7CAG - chains C and D of the 5 polymer chains in the assembly; structure by electron microscopy, 3.78 A resolution.

== Chain C (and D) ==
Molecule: ABC transporter, ATP-binding protein SugC
Source organism: Mycolicibacterium smegmatis (strain ATCC 700084 / mc(2)155)
Notes: chain D of this document is another copy of the same molecule, construct and numbering; everything in this record applies to it too
UniProt: A0R2C0 (A0R2C0_MYCS2); numbering as in UniProt (aligned over 1-406)
Chain sequence (406 residues; numbered 1 to 406; the number before each row is that of its first residue):
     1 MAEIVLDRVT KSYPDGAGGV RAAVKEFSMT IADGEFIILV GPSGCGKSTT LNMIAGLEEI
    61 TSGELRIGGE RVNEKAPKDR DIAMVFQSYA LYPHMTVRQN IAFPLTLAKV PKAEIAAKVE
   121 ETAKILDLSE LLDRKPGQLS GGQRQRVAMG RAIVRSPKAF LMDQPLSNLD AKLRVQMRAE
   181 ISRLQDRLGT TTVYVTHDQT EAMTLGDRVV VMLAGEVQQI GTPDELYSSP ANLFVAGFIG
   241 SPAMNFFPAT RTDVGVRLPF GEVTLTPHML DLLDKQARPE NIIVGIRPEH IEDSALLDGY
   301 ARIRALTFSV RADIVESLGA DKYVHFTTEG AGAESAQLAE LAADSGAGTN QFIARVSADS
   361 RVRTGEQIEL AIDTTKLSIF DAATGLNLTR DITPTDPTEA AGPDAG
Disordered / not traced: 1, 15-21, 329-349, 392-406
Construct notes: engineered mutation Gln164 (Glu in A0R2C0)
Ion coordination: Mg2+: Ser48, Gln87 (together with ATP)
Small-molecule neighbours:
  - ATP (adenosine-5'-triphosphate): Leu131, Arg134, Gly137, Gln138, Leu139, Ser140, Gly141, Gly142, Gln143, Asn168
  - ATP: Ala22, Pro42, Ser43, Gly44, Cys45, Gly46, Lys47, Ser48, Thr49, Gln87, His197
What the authors report for this chain:
  - binding site for ATP: Leu139 to Gln143
  - mutagenesis - E164Q: abolished catalytic activity

== Interface between chain C and chain D ==
Pairs across the interface (31; chain C residue first):
  Gly41(C) - Asp170(D)
  Pro42(C) - Asp170(D)
  Ser43(C) - Arg146(D)  hydrogen bond
  Ser43(C) - Asp170(D)  hydrogen bond (backbone-side chain)
  Gln87(C) - Gly141(D)
  Gln87(C) - Asn168(D)
  Gly141(C) - Gln87(D)
  Arg146(C) - Ser43(D)  hydrogen bond
  Gln164(C) - Asn168(D)
  Asn168(C) - Gln87(D)
  Asn168(C) - Gln164(D)
  Asn168(C) - His197(D)
  Leu169(C) - His197(D)  hydrogen bond (backbone-side chain)
  Asp170(C) - Pro42(D)  hydrogen bond (backbone-backbone)
  Asp170(C) - His197(D)  hydrogen bond (backbone-side chain)
  Asp170(C) - Phe238(D)
  Ala171(C) - Ser241(D)
  Arg174(C) - His197(D)  hydrogen bond (side chain-backbone)
  His197(C) - Leu169(D)  hydrogen bond (side chain-backbone)
  His197(C) - Asp170(D)
  Thr200(C) - Leu318(D)
  Thr204(C) - Leu318(D)
  Asp224(C) - Ser317(D)
  Tyr227(C) - Gly319(D)
  Tyr227(C) - Ala320(D)
  Phe238(C) - Asp170(D)
  Glu316(C) - Thr204(D)  hydrogen bond
  Leu318(C) - Thr200(D)
  Leu318(C) - Met203(D)  hydrophobic
  Gly319(C) - Tyr227(D)
  Ala320(C) - Tyr227(D)
Interface residues without a listed pair, chain C (35 interface residues in all): Gly44, Ser140, Gly142, Lys172, Leu173, Asp198, Gln199, Met203, Ser241, Glu289, Tyr300, Ser317, Asp321
Interface residues without a listed pair, chain D (32 interface residues in all): Gly44, Ser140, Gly142, Gln143, Ala171, Leu173, Arg174, Gln199, Asp224, Glu316, Arg355, Asp359

== Summary ==
Chain C and chain D form an interface of 35 and 32 residues respectively; the contacts include 9 hydrogen
bonds. Polar contacts include Ser43(C)-Arg146(D), Ser43(C)-Asp170(D) and Leu169(C)-His197(D). Ligands of chain
C: ATP. Ser48(C) and Gln87(C) coordinate Mg2+. From the paper: a binding site for ATP at Leu139(C); E164Q of
chain C abolishes catalytic activity.
Both chains are ABC transporter, ATP-binding protein SugC (Mycolicibacterium smegmatis (strain ATCC 700084 /
mc(2)155)). Entry 7CAG (Mycobacterium smegmatis LpqY-SugABC complex in the catalytic intermediate state) was
determined by electron microscopy, deposited together with 7CAD, 7CAE and 7CAF.
